PDB entry 8XKC | X-ray diffraction, 2.18 A resolution | chains A and B of the 3 polymer chains in the assembly

# Chain A
Molecule: HLA class I heavy chain
Source organism: Homo sapiens
UniProtKB: Q5SPM2 (Q5SPM2_HUMAN); residues 1-274 here correspond to UniProt positions 25-298 (UniProt number = residue number + 24)
Amino-acid sequence (274 residues; numbered 1 to 274; the number before each row is that of its first residue):
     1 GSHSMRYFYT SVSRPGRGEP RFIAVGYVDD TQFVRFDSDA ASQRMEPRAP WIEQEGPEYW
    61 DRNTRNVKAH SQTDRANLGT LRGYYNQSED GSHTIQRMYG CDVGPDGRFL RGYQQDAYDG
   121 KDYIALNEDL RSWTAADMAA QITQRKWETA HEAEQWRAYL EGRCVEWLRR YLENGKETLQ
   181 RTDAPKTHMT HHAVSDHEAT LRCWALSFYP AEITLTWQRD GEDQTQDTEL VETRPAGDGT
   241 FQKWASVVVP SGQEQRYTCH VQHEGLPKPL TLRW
Disulfides: Cys101-Cys164, Cys203-Cys259
From the paper describing this entry:
  - conformationally variable residues (side-chain flip): Arg62
  - binding site for Spike protein S1: Tyr9, His70, Thr73, Arg97, Gln114, Trp156
  - specificity-determining residues: Arg97

# Chain B
Molecule: Beta-2-microglobulin
Source organism: Homo sapiens
UniProtKB: P61769 (B2MG_HUMAN); residues 1-99 here correspond to UniProt positions 21-119 (UniProt number = residue number + 20)
Amino-acid sequence (99 residues; row label = number of the first residue in the row):
     1 IQRTPKIQVY SRHPAENGKS NFLNCYVSGF HPSDIEVDLL KNGERIEKVE HSDLSFSKDW
    61 SFYLLYYTEF TPTEKDEYAC RVNHVTLSQP KIVKWDRDM
Disulfides: Cys25-Cys80
Curated features (UniProtKB/Swiss-Prot):
  - modified residue: Gln2 (Pyrrolidone carboxylic acid)
  - glycosylation: Ile1 (N-linked (Glc) (glycation) isoleucine), Lys19 (N-linked (Glc) (glycation) lysine), Lys41 (N-linked (Glc) (glycation) lysine), Lys48 (N-linked (Glc) (glycation) lysine), Lys58 (N-linked (Glc) (glycation) lysine), Lys91 (N-linked (Glc) (glycation) lysine), Lys94 (N-linked (Glc) (glycation) lysine)

# Interface between chain A and chain B
Contacting residue pairs (56):
  Phe8(A) with Ser55(B); Phe56(B), hydrophobic
  Tyr9(A) with Phe56(B)
  Thr10(A) with Phe56(B); Phe62(B)
  Val12(A) with Ser33(B)
  Ile23(A) with Leu54(B)
  Val25(A) with Asp53(B); Leu54(B); Ser55(B)
  Tyr27(A) with Ser55(B); Tyr63(B)
  Gln32(A) with Asp53(B), hydrogen bond
  Arg35(A) with Asp53(B), salt bridge
  Arg48(A) with Asp53(B), salt bridge
  Gln96(A) with His31(B), hydrogen bond; Phe56(B); Trp60(B), hydrogen bond (side chain-backbone); Phe62(B)
  Arg97(A) with Phe56(B)
  Gln115(A) with Trp60(B)
  Ala117(A) with Trp60(B)
  Asp119(A) with His31(B)
  Gly120(A) with Arg3(B); His31(B); Trp60(B)
  Lys121(A) with Ile1(B)
  Asp122(A) with Trp60(B), hydrogen bond
  His192(A) with Asp98(B)
  Arg202(A) with Asp98(B), hydrogen bond (side chain-backbone); Met99(B)
  Trp204(A) with Asp98(B); Met99(B)
  Leu206(A) with Pro14(B), hydrophobic
  Val231(A) with Gln8(B)
  Glu232(A) with Gln8(B), hydrogen bond (backbone-side chain); Tyr26(B), hydrogen bond; Ser28(B), hydrogen bond
  Thr233(A) with Tyr26(B)
  Arg234(A) with Gln8(B), hydrogen bond; Tyr10(B); Tyr26(B); Met99(B), hydrogen bond (side chain-backbone)
  Pro235(A) with Tyr10(B), hydrogen bond (backbone-side chain); Tyr26(B); Leu65(B), hydrophobic
  Ala236(A) with Arg12(B); Asn24(B), hydrogen bond (backbone-side chain)
  Gly237(A) with Arg12(B); Leu65(B)
  Asp238(A) with Arg12(B); His13(B)
  Gln242(A) with Tyr10(B); Ser11(B), hydrogen bond (side chain-backbone); Arg12(B), hydrogen bond (side chain-backbone)
  Trp244(A) with Met99(B), hydrogen bond (side chain-backbone)
Interface residues without a listed pair, chain A (35 interface residues in all): Thr94, Met98, Asp116
Interface residues without a listed pair, chain B (25 interface residues in all): Lys6, Asp59

# Summary
35 residues of chain A face 25 of chain B across their interface; the contacts include 15 hydrogen bonds and 2
salt bridges. Polar contacts include Arg35(A)-Asp53(B), Arg48(A)-Asp53(B) and Gln32(A)-Asp53(B). From the
paper: a binding site for Spike protein S1 at Tyr9(A), His70(A) and Thr73(A) among others; the specificity
determinant Arg97(A).
Here chain A is HLA class I heavy chain and chain B is Beta-2-microglobulin, both from Homo sapiens. Entry
8XKC (The structure of HLA-A/Pep16) was determined by X-ray diffraction (same publication as 8XES, 8XFZ, 8XG2
and 8XKE).
